3EHI - chain X; structure by X-ray diffraction, 2.00 A resolution.

# Chain X
Protein: Thymidylate synthase
Organism: Homo sapiens
Notes: EC 2.1.1.45
Reference sequence: P04818 (TYSY_HUMAN); numbering as in UniProt (aligned over 1-313)
Amino-acid sequence (313 residues; numbered 1 to 313; the number before each row is that of its first residue):
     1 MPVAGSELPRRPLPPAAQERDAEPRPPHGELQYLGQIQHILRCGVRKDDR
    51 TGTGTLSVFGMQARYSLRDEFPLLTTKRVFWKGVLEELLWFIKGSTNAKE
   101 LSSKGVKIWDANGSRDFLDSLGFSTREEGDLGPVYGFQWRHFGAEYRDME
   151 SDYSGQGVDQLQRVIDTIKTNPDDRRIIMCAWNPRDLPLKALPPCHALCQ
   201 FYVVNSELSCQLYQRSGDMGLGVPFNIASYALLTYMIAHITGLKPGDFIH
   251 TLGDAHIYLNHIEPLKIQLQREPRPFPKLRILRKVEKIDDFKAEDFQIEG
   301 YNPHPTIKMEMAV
Not modelled in the structure: 1-25, 104-115, 311-313
Construct notes: engineered mutation Lys190 (Met in P04818)
Modified residues: Cys180 (s,s-(2-hydroxyethyl)thiocysteine; CME); Cys199 (s,s-(2-hydroxyethyl)thiocysteine; CME)
UniProt features mapped onto this chain:
  - active site: Cys195 (Nucleophile)
  - binding site (dUMP): Arg50, Arg175, Arg176, Cys195, His196, Arg215 to Asp218, Asn226, His256 to Tyr258
  - binding site ((6R)-5,10-methylene-5,6,7,8-tetrahydrofolate): Asp218, Ala312
  - modified residue: Ser114 (Phosphoserine)
  - cross-link (Glycyl lysine isopeptide (Lys-Gly)): Lys287 (interchain with G-Cter in SUMO2), Lys292 (interchain with G-Cter in SUMO2), Lys308 (interchain with G-Cter in SUMO2)
  - natural variant: Glu87 (E87K: In DKCD; uncertain significance), Arg115 to Val313 (deletion: In DKCD), Gln160 (Q160H: In DKCD; uncertain significance), Arg271 to Val313 (deletion: In DKCD)
Reported in the primary citation:
  - catalytic residues: Cys195 (citing earlier work)
  - mutagenesis - M190K (7500-fold), L198P: decreased catalytic activity
  - mutagenesis - M190K: abolished growth in response to In the absence of thymidine
  - mutagenesis - M190K: abolished binding to dUMP
  - mutagenesis - M190K (Tm change 2.6 degC): increased stability
  - conformationally variable residues (loop rearrangement, order/disorder transition): Ser103 to Arg115, Asp116 to Tyr135, Ala181 to Ala197
  - mutagenesis - M190K: abolished binding to phosphate

# In short
Curated annotation (UniProt) lists active-site residue Cys195, 13 dUMP-binding residues and
(6R)-5,10-methylene-5,6,7,8-tetrahydrofolate-binding residues Asp218 and Ala312. From the paper: the catalytic
residue Cys195; M190K and L198P reduce catalytic activity.
Chain X is Thymidylate synthase (Homo sapiens); the structure, Crystal Structure of Human Thymidyalte Synthase
M190K with Loop 181-197 stabilized in the inactive conformation, was determined by X-ray diffraction,
deposited together with 3EGY.
